Entry 8W8P (X-ray diffraction, 3.17 A resolution); this record covers chains C and G of the 9 polymer chains in the assembly.

# Chain C
Protein: DNA-directed RNA polymerase subunit beta
Organism: Thermus thermophilus HB8
Notes: EC 2.7.7.6
Reference sequence: Q8RQE9 (RPOB_THET8); numbering as in UniProt (aligned over 1-1119)
Amino-acid sequence (1119 residues; numbered 1 to 1119; the number before each row is that of its first residue):
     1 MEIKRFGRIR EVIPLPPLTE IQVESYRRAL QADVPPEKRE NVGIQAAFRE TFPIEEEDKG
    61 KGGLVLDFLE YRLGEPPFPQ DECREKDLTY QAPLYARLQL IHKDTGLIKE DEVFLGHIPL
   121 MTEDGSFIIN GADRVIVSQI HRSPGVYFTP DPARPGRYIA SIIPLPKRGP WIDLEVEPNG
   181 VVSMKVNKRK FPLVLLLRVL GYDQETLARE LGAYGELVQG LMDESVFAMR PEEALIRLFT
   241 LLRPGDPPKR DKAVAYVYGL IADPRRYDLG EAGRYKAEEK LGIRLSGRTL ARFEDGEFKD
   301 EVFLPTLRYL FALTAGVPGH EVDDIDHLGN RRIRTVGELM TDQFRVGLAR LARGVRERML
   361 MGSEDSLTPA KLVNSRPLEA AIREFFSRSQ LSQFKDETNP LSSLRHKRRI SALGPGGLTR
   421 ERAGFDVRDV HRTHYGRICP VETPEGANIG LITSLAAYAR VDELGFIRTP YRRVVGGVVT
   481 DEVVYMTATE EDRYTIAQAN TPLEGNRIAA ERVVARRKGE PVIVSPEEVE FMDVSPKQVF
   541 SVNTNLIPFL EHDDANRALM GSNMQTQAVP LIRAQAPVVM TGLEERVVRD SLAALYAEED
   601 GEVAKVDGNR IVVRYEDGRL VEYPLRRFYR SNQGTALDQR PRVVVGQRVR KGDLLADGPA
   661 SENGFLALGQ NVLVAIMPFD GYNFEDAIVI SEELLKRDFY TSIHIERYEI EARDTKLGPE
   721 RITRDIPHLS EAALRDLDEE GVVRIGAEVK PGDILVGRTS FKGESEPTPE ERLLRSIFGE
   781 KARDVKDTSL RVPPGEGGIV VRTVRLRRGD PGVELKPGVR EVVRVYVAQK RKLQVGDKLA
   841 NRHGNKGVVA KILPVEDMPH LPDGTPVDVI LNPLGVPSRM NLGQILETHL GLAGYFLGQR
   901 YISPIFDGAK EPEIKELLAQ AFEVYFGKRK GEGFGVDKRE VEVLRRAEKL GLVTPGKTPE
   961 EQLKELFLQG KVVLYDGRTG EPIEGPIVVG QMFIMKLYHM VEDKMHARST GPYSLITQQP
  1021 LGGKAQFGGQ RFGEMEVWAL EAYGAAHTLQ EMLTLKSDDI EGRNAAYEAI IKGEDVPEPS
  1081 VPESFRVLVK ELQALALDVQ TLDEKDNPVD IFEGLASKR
Unresolved in the structure: 57-62, 1119
Residues lining bound ligands: CMPcPP (2TM; 5'-O-[(S)-hydroxy{[(S)-hydroxy(phosphonooxy)phosphoryl]methyl}phosphoryl]cytidine): Arg-557, Ser-878, Arg-879

# Chain G
Molecule: 21-nt DNA strand
Sequence (21 nucleotides; each row starts with the number of its first residue):
     1 CCTGCATCCG TGAGTCCAGG G
Unresolved in the structure: 1-3, 21

# Chain C / chain G interface
Contacting residue pairs (11):
  Arg-134(C) with DG20(G), phosphate contact
  Phe-394(C) with DG20(G), sugar contact
  Glu-421(C) with DA13(G), base contact
  Gly-1023(C) with DA18(G), phosphate contact
  Lys-1024(C) with DA18(G), hydrogen bond to the phosphate
  Ala-1025(C) with DG19(G), phosphate contact
  Gln-1030(C) with DC17(G), sugar contact
  Arg-1031(C) with DC16(G), salt bridge to the phosphate; DC17(G), hydrogen bond to the phosphate
  Gly-1033(C) with DC16(G), phosphate contact
  Met-1035(C) with DT15(G), sugar contact
Interface residues without a listed pair, chain C (13 interface residues in all): Asn-632, Gly-1029, Glu-1036
Interface residues without a listed pair, chain G (8 interface residues in all): DG14

# Summary
13 residues of chain C and 8 residues of chain G are in contact, with 2 hydrogen bonds and 1 salt bridge.
Polar contacts include Lys-1024(C)/DA18(G), Arg-1031(C)/DC17(G) and Arg-1031(C)/DC16(G). Bound to chain C:
CMPcPP.
Here chain C is DNA-directed RNA polymerase subunit beta (Thermus thermophilus HB8) and chain G is a 21-nt DNA
strand. Entry 8W8P (Thermus thermophilus initiation transcription complex containing CMPcPP in the
post-translocated state) was determined by X-ray diffraction (same publication as 8W8N and 8W8O).
